Entry 7LJC (electron microscopy, 3.00 A resolution); this record covers chains A and B of the 5 polymer chains in the assembly.

# Chain A
Name: Engineered human Gs alpha subunit
Source organism: Homo sapiens
Sequence (246 residues; numbered 1 to 246; the number before each row is that of its first residue):
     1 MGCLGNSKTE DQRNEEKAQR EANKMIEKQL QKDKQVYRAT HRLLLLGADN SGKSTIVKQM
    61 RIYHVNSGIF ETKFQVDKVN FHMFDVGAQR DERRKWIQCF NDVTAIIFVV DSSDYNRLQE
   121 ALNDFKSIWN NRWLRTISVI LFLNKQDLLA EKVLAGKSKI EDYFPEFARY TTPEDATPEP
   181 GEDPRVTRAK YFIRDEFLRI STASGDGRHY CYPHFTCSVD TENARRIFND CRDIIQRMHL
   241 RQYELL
Unresolved in the structure: 1-8

# Chain B
Name: Guanine nucleotide-binding protein G(I)/G(S)/G(T) subunit beta-1
Source organism: Rattus norvegicus
UniProtKB: P54311 (GBB1_RAT); residues 2-340 here = UniProt positions 2-340
Sequence (353 residues; row label = number of the first residue in the row; numbers below 1 keep their minus sign (His-12 is residue -12)):
   -12 HHHHHHHHMG SLLQSELDQL RQEAEQLKNQ IRDARKACAD ATLSQITNNI DPVGRIQMRT
    48 RRTLRGHLAK IYAMHWGTDS RLLVSASQDG KLIIWDSYTT NKVHAIPLRS SWVMTCAYAP
   108 SGNYVACGGL DNICSIYNLK TREGNVRVSR ELAGHTGYLS CCRFLDDNQI VTSSGDTTCA
   168 LWDIETGQQT TTFTGHTGDV MSLSLAPDTR LFVSGACDAS AKLWDVREGM CRQTFTGHES
   228 DINAICFFPN GNAFATGSDD ATCRLFDLRA DQELMTYSHD NIICGITSVS FSKSGRLLLA
   288 GYDDFNCNVW DALKADRAGV LAGHDNRVSC LGVTDDGMAV ATGSWDSFLK IWN
Unresolved in the structure: -12 to 2
Differences from the reference sequence: expression tag (-12 to 1)
Swiss-Prot annotation at these positions:
  - modified residue: Ser2 (N-acetylserine), His266 (Phosphohistidine)

# How chain A and chain B interact
Residue-residue contacts (69; chain A residue first):
  Glu16(A) - Thr86(B)
  Glu16(A) - Asn88(B)
  Gln19(A) - Asp83(B)  hydrogen bond
  Gln19(A) - Thr86(B)  hydrogen bond
  Gln19(A) - Asn88(B)
  Gln19(A) - Val90(B)
  Arg20(A) - Asn88(B)
  Asn23(A) - Asn88(B)  hydrogen bond
  Asn23(A) - Lys89(B)  hydrogen bond (side chain-backbone)
  Ile26(A) - Lys89(B)
  Ile26(A) - Val90(B)
  Ile26(A) - His91(B)
  Ile26(A) - Ala92(B)  hydrophobic
  Glu27(A) - Lys89(B)  salt bridge
  Leu30(A) - Gly53(B)
  Leu30(A) - Lys78(B)
  Leu30(A) - Lys89(B)
  Asp33(A) - Leu55(B)
  Asp33(A) - Lys78(B)  salt bridge
  Lys34(A) - Leu55(B)
  Tyr37(A) - Leu55(B)
  Tyr37(A) - Ala56(B)
  Tyr37(A) - Asp76(B)
  Ser67(A) - Asp118(B)
  Ser67(A) - Asn119(B)
  Ser67(A) - Ile120(B)
  Gly68(A) - Leu117(B)
  Gly68(A) - Asp118(B)
  Ile69(A) - Trp99(B)
  Phe84(A) - Trp99(B)
  Ala88(A) - Thr143(B)
  Gln89(A) - Leu117(B)  hydrogen bond (side chain-backbone)
  Gln89(A) - Thr143(B)
  Gln89(A) - Gly144(B)
  Gln89(A) - Tyr145(B)  hydrogen bond (side chain-backbone)
  Arg90(A) - Gly162(B)  hydrogen bond (side chain-backbone)
  Arg90(A) - Thr164(B)
  Arg90(A) - Gly185(B)
  Arg90(A) - Asp186(B)  salt bridge
  Glu92(A) - Asp186(B)
  Arg94(A) - Cys204(B)  hydrogen bond (side chain-backbone)
  Arg94(A) - Asp228(B)  salt bridge
  Lys95(A) - Tyr145(B)
  Lys95(A) - Met188(B)
  Lys95(A) - Cys204(B)
  Lys95(A) - Asp228(B)  salt bridge
  Lys95(A) - Asn230(B)  hydrogen bond
  Lys95(A) - Asp246(B)  salt bridge
  Trp96(A) - Leu117(B)  hydrophobic
  Gln98(A) - Lys57(B)  hydrogen bond (backbone-side chain)
  Gln98(A) - Arg314(B)  hydrogen bond
  Gln98(A) - Trp332(B)
  Cys99(A) - Lys57(B)
  Cys99(A) - Trp99(B)
  Cys99(A) - Met101(B)  hydrophobic
  Phe100(A) - Trp99(B)
  Phe100(A) - Leu117(B)  hydrophobic
  Asn101(A) - Lys57(B)  hydrogen bond
  Asn101(A) - Trp332(B)
  Asp102(A) - Gln75(B)
  Asp102(A) - Trp99(B)
  Val103(A) - Trp99(B)  hydrophobic
  Arg132(A) - Cys271(B)  hydrogen bond
  Arg132(A) - Asp290(B)  salt bridge
  Trp133(A) - Asp290(B)
  Trp133(A) - Phe292(B)  hydrophobic
  Trp133(A) - Asn313(B)
  Trp133(A) - Arg314(B)
  Trp133(A) - Trp332(B)  hydrophobic
Also at the interface, not in a pair above, chain A (32 interface residues in all): Ala22, Arg38, Arg42
Also at the interface, not in a pair above, chain B (43 interface residues in all): Arg68, Ile80, Thr87, Asp163, Asp291

# Overview
32 residues of chain A and 43 residues of chain B are in contact; the contacts include 13 hydrogen bonds and 7
salt bridges. Polar pairs include Glu27(A)-Lys89(B), Asp33(A)-Lys78(B) and Arg90(A)-Asp186(B).
Here chain A is Engineered human Gs alpha subunit (Homo sapiens) and chain B is Guanine nucleotide-binding
protein G(I)/G(S)/G(T) subunit beta-1 (Rattus norvegicus). Entry 7LJC (Allosteric modulator LY3154207 binding
to SKF-81297-bound dopamine receptor 1 in complex with miniGs protein) was determined by electron microscopy,
deposited together with 7LJD.
